6TML - chains B7 and A7 of the 270 polymer chains in the assembly; structure by electron microscopy, 4.80 A resolution (low resolution: residue-level contacts below are approximate; hydrogen-bond / salt-bridge calls are withheld).

== Chain B7 ==
Molecule: subunit b
From: Toxoplasma gondii (strain ATCC 50853 / GT1)
UniProt: S7V2T0 (S7V2T0_TOXGG); residues 3-573 here correspond to UniProt positions 1-571 (UniProt number = residue number - 2)
Amino-acid sequence (571 residues; numbered 3 to 573; the number before each row is that of its first residue):
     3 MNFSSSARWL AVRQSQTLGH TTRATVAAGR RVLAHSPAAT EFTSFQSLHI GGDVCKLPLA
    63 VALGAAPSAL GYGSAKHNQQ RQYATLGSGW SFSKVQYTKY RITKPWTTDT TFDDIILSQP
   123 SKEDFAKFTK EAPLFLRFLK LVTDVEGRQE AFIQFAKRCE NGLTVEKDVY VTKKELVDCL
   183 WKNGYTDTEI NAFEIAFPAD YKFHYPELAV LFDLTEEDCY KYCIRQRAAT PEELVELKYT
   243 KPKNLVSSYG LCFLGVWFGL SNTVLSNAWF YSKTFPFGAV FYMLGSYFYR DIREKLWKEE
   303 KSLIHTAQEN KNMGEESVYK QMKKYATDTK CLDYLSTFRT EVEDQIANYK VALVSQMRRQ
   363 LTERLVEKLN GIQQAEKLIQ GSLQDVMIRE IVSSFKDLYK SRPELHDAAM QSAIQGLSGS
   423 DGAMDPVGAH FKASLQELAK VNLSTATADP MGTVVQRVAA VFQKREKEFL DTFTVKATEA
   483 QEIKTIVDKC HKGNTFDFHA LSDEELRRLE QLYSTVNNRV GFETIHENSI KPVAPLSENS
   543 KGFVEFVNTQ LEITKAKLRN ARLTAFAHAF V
Unresolved in the structure: 3-84, 421-425
Construct notes: conflict Leu50 (Ser48 in S7V2T0), Thr474 (Ala472 in S7V2T0)

== Chain A7 ==
Molecule: subunit d
From: Toxoplasma gondii (strain ATCC 50853 / GT1)
UniProt: S7V493 (S7V493_TOXGG); residues 1-536 here correspond to UniProt positions 134-669 (UniProt number = residue number + 133)
Amino-acid sequence (536 residues; row label = number of the first residue in the row):
     1 MQALRRGAAI PSRLLPRRDS WMSLAPFVAP NNAAAWRKLR DGAQEVQTVI ERQSTPGKPQ
    61 QIDWAKWESQ IAHKDILNCL KTFYTNQVQI LDRALGALET AKTPAPCEGA EKGWALFDAA
   121 LSACAKSVEK SEELLSNGAR ALWVSCSNPP VWKVNTNEWL DSDQYWQAFV EKHHFYSQYQ
   181 PGVVDPEAPQ EVEAFKQAWH SRMGKFNDRS DTPMLYAYMN ELPSWEYYDL HRSAFLEHMT
   241 YFLVRTGGDF RFFPEMPPWQ WLAHMENLRF KLLSVAQSRR SQLQLANLER ERALDFLPVD
   301 VEHHGEEYTQ KFLQYETELF QACAARLMGH FMFLCDPFIP VQSAEALSAV TRVDNGKGKL
   361 FSLGDDVNAL FYLPEQQRRD VERPTQAVQT LLGHLEATGR PFNPCYSELL HVHAEVLEER
   421 GEHWLTAPGE CVSQAFLRRL RTDDPAYEVY CSYFKEMYER FAGAKEVSME DGRKRLATIE
   481 KNAQEEAAAY GLALKTMGSA ELAHKAREGA AKLEQLRKAQ EKAAGKSAQT VQENKM
Unresolved in the structure: 1-19, 101-106, 289-303, 508-536
Construct notes: conflict Thr351 (Ala484 in S7V493)

== Interface between chain B7 and chain A7 ==
Pairs across the interface - 87 pairs, chain B7 then chain A7:
  Thr87(B7) - Lys153(A7)
  Leu88(B7) - Lys153(A7)
  Gly89(B7) - Pro150(A7)
  Gly89(B7) - Lys153(A7)
  Ser90(B7) - Pro150(A7)
  Gly91(B7) - Pro150(A7)
  Gly91(B7) - Trp152(A7)
  Gly91(B7) - Lys153(A7)
  Trp92(B7) - Pro150(A7)
  Trp92(B7) - Val151(A7)
  Trp92(B7) - Trp152(A7)
  Ser93(B7) - Trp152(A7)
  Ile306(B7) - Trp152(A7)
  Lys313(B7) - Ser145(A7)
  Glu317(B7) - Leu142(A7)
  Glu317(B7) - Ser145(A7)
  Glu317(B7) - Cys146(A7)
  Met324(B7) - Leu135(A7)
  Met324(B7) - Gly138(A7)
  Met324(B7) - Ala139(A7)
  Met324(B7) - Leu142(A7)
  Tyr327(B7) - Leu135(A7)
  Thr329(B7) - Phe27(A7)
  Asp330(B7) - Phe27(A7)
  Asp330(B7) - Val128(A7)
  Thr331(B7) - Glu132(A7)
  Cys333(B7) - Leu24(A7)
  Cys333(B7) - Cys124(A7)
  Leu334(B7) - Leu121(A7)
  Leu334(B7) - Cys124(A7)
  Leu334(B7) - Ala125(A7)
  Tyr336(B7) - Ser20(A7)
  Tyr336(B7) - Trp21(A7)
  Tyr336(B7) - Ser23(A7)
  Leu337(B7) - Leu121(A7)
  Thr339(B7) - Ser20(A7)
  Thr339(B7) - Trp21(A7)
  Phe340(B7) - Trp21(A7)
  Arg341(B7) - Trp114(A7)
  Arg341(B7) - Phe117(A7)
  Glu343(B7) - Ser20(A7)
  Glu343(B7) - Trp21(A7)
  Glu343(B7) - Met22(A7)
  Glu345(B7) - Trp114(A7)
  Gln347(B7) - Val46(A7)
  Asn350(B7) - Ile50(A7)
  Tyr351(B7) - Val46(A7)
  Tyr351(B7) - Val49(A7)
  Val353(B7) - Leu95(A7)
  Ala354(B7) - Val49(A7)
  Ala354(B7) - Ile50(A7)
  Ala354(B7) - Gln53(A7)
  Ser357(B7) - Gln53(A7)
  Gln358(B7) - Gln53(A7)
  Arg360(B7) - Leu91(A7)
  Arg360(B7) - Asp92(A7)
  Arg361(B7) - Arg52(A7)
  Arg361(B7) - Gln53(A7)
  Arg361(B7) - Pro56(A7)
  Arg361(B7) - Gly57(A7)
  Leu363(B7) - Phe83(A7)
  Thr364(B7) - Gln60(A7)
  Thr364(B7) - Ile62(A7)
  Thr364(B7) - Tyr84(A7)
  Leu367(B7) - Leu80(A7)
  Leu367(B7) - Tyr84(A7)
  Val368(B7) - Ile62(A7)
  Leu371(B7) - Trp67(A7)
  Leu371(B7) - Leu77(A7)
  Asn372(B7) - Trp67(A7)
  Ile374(B7) - Ile76(A7)
  Gln375(B7) - Trp67(A7)
  Gln375(B7) - Gln70(A7)
  Gln375(B7) - Ile71(A7)
  Glu378(B7) - Ile71(A7)
  Glu378(B7) - Ala72(A7)
  Phe471(B7) - His73(A7)
  Phe524(B7) - Phe83(A7)
  Ala536(B7) - Lys38(A7)
  Asn541(B7) - Leu116(A7)
  Ser542(B7) - Leu116(A7)
  Gly544(B7) - Lys112(A7)
  Phe545(B7) - Gly109(A7)
  Phe545(B7) - Lys112(A7)
  Phe545(B7) - Gly113(A7)
  Phe548(B7) - Gly109(A7)
  Phe548(B7) - Lys112(A7)
Other interface residues (no listed pair), chain B7 (63 interface residues in all): Phe94, Ala309, Val320, Tyr321, Ala328, Ser338, Lys352, Lys370, Phe475, Val522, Glu525, Leu538, Glu547
Other interface residues (no listed pair), chain A7 (63 interface residues in all): Leu39, Ala43, Lys58, Pro59, Trp64, Gln87, Val88, Leu98, Glu108, Ala110, Asp118, Ala120, Pro149

== Overview ==
The chain B7/chain A7 interface involves 63 residues from each chain.
Chain B7 is subunit b and chain A7 is subunit d, both from Toxoplasma gondii (strain ATCC 50853 / GT1); the
structure, Cryo-EM structure of Toxoplasma gondii mitochondrial ATP synthase hexamer, composite model, was
determined by electron microscopy together with 6TMG, 6TMH, 6TMI, 6TMJ and 6TMK from the same study.
